3R51 - chains A and B; structure by X-ray diffraction, 2.10 A resolution.

# Chain A (and B)
Protein: Ipomoelin
Source organism: Ipomoea batatas
Notes: chain B of this document is another copy of the same molecule, construct and numbering; everything in this record applies to it too
UniProtKB: P93193 (P93193_IPOBA); residues 1-154 here = UniProt positions 1-154
Chain sequence (160 residues; numbered -5 to 154; the number before each row is that of its first residue; numbers below 1 keep their minus sign (His-5 is residue -5)):
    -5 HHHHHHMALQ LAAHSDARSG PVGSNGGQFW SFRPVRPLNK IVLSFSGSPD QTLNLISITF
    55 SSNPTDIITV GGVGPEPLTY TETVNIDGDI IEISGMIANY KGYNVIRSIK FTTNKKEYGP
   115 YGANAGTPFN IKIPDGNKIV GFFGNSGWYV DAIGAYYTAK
Disordered / not traced: -5 to 3 (chain B: -5 to 1)
Differences from the reference sequence: expression tag (-5 to 0)
Ligand contacts: methyl alpha-D-mannopyranoside (MMA): Gly20, Gly21, Tyr97, Ser140, Gly141, Trp142, Tyr143, Asp145
Reported in the primary citation:
  - binding site for methyl alpha-D-mannopyranoside: Gly21, Tyr97, Gly141, Trp142, Tyr143, Asp145

# How chain A and chain B interact
Pairs across the interface - 40 pairs, chain A then chain B:
  Gln4(A) with Asn124(B), hydrogen bond (backbone-backbone)
  Leu5(A) with Asn124(B); Lys126(B)
  Ala6(A) with Ser13(B); Gly14(B); Val16(B), hydrophobic; Asn124(B), hydrogen bond (backbone-backbone); Ile125(B), hydrophobic
  Ala7(A) with Arg12(B); Ser13(B); Gly14(B), hydrogen bond (backbone-backbone)
  His8(A) with Arg12(B); Tyr151(B)
  Ser9(A) with Ala11(B); Arg12(B), hydrogen bond (backbone-backbone)
  Ala11(A) with Ser9(B); Ala11(B)
  Arg12(A) with Ala7(B); His8(B); Ser9(B), hydrogen bond (backbone-backbone); Arg12(B)
  Ser13(A) with Ala6(B); Ala7(B)
  Gly14(A) with Ala6(B); Ala7(B), hydrogen bond (backbone-backbone)
  Val16(A) with Gln4(B); Ala6(B), hydrophobic
  Gly17(A) with Gln4(B)
  Ile91(A) with Gln4(B)
  Pro122(A) with Ala2(B); Leu3(B); Gln4(B), hydrogen bond (backbone-backbone)
  Phe123(A) with Leu3(B); Gln4(B)
  Asn124(A) with Leu3(B); Gln4(B), hydrogen bond (backbone-backbone); Leu5(B); Ala6(B), hydrogen bond (backbone-backbone)
  Ile125(A) with Ala6(B), hydrophobic
  Tyr151(A) with His8(B)
Other interface residues (no listed pair), chain A (19 interface residues in all): Asp10
Other interface residues (no listed pair), chain B (20 interface residues in all): Asp10, Pro122, Phe123

# In short
Chain A and chain B form an interface of 19 and 20 residues respectively; the contacts include 9 hydrogen
bonds. Backbone hydrogen bonds pair Gln4(A)-Asn124(B), Ala6(A)-Asn124(B) and Ala7(A)-Gly14(B). Ligands of
chain A: methyl alpha-D-mannopyranoside. The paper reports a binding site for methyl alpha-D-mannopyranoside
at Gly21(A), Tyr97(A) and Gly141(A) among others.
Both chains are Ipomoelin (Ipomoea batatas). Entry 3R51 (Structure analysis of a wound-inducible lectin
ipomoelin from sweet potato) was determined by X-ray diffraction together with 4DDN, 3R50 and 3R52 from the
same study.
